Entry 6JLZ (X-ray diffraction, 3.35 A resolution); this record covers chains A and B of the 12 polymer chains in the assembly.

Chain A (and B):
Protein: Translation initiation factor eIF-2B subunit alpha
Source organism: Schizosaccharomyces pombe (strain 972 / ATCC 24843)
Notes: chain B of this document is another copy of the same molecule, construct and numbering; everything in this record applies to it too
Reference sequence: Q9USP0 (EI2BA_SCHPO); residues 1-341 here = UniProt positions 1-341
Chain sequence (341 residues; row label = number of the first residue in the row):
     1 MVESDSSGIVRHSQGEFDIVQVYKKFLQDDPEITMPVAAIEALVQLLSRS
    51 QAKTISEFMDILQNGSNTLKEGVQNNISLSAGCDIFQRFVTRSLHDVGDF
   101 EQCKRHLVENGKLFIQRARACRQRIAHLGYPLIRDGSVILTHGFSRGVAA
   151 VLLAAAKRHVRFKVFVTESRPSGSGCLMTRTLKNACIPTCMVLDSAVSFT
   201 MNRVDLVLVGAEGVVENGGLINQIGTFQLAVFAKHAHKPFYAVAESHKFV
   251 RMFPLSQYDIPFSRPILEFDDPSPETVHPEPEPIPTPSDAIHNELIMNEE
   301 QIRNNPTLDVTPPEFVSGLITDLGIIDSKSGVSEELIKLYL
Unresolved in the structure: 1-13, 279-289 (chain B: 1-14, 278-289)

Chain A / chain B interface:
Contacting residue pairs (125):
  Lys163(A) with Phe269(B)
  Val164(A) with Phe269(B)
  Phe165(A) with Phe269(B), hydrophobic
  Glu168(A) with Arg170(B), salt bridge; Ile296(B); Met297(B)
  Arg170(A) with Glu168(B), salt bridge; Arg170(B); Leu193(B); Ser195(B)
  Pro171(A) with Leu193(B); Ile291(B), hydrophobic; His292(B)
  Ser172(A) with Ala290(B); His292(B)
  Gly173(A) with Leu295(B)
  Cys176(A) with Leu295(B); Ile296(B)
  Lys183(A) with Asp270(B)
  Asn184(A) with Thr276(B); Val277(B)
  Cys186(A) with Pro272(B)
  Pro188(A) with Phe269(B), hydrophobic; Asp270(B)
  Thr189(A) with Phe269(B); Asp270(B), hydrogen bond (backbone-side chain)
  Cys190(A) with Leu267(B), hydrophobic; Glu268(B), hydrogen bond (side chain-backbone); Phe269(B), hydrophobic; Asn304(B), hydrogen bond
  Met191(A) with Met297(B), hydrophobic; Gln301(B), hydrogen bond; Asn305(B), hydrogen bond (backbone-side chain)
  Val192(A) with Asn305(B)
  Leu193(A) with Arg170(B); Pro171(B); Met297(B), hydrophobic; Asn305(B), hydrogen bond (backbone-side chain)
  Asp194(A) with Ser195(B); Gln228(B), hydrogen bond (backbone-side chain)
  Ser195(A) with Arg170(B); Asp194(B); Ile224(B); Gly225(B), hydrogen bond (side chain-backbone); Gln228(B)
  Ala196(A) with Ile224(B), hydrophobic; Gln228(B)
  Val197(A) with Gln228(B)
  Ser198(A) with Phe227(B); Gln228(B), hydrogen bond; Tyr258(B)
  Phe199(A) with Gln257(B); Tyr258(B); Ile260(B), hydrophobic
  Thr200(A) with Leu267(B)
  Asn202(A) with Tyr258(B)
  Arg203(A) with Leu267(B)
  Ile224(A) with Ser195(B); Ala196(B), hydrophobic
  Gly225(A) with Ser195(B), hydrogen bond (backbone-side chain)
  Phe227(A) with Ser198(B); His235(B)
  Gln228(A) with Asp194(B), hydrogen bond (side chain-backbone); Ser195(B); Val197(B); Ser198(B), hydrogen bond; Phe232(B)
  Val231(A) with Val231(B), hydrophobic; Phe232(B), hydrophobic
  Phe232(A) with Gln228(B); Val231(B), hydrophobic; Phe232(B), hydrophobic
  His235(A) with Phe315(B)
  Gln257(A) with His235(B), hydrogen bond
  Tyr258(A) with Ser198(B); Phe199(B); Asn202(B)
  Ile260(A) with Phe199(B), hydrophobic
  Phe262(A) with Phe199(B), hydrophobic
  Ile266(A) with Arg203(B)
  Leu267(A) with Cys190(B), hydrophobic; Arg203(B)
  Glu268(A) with Cys190(B), hydrogen bond (backbone-side chain)
  Phe269(A) with Lys163(B); Val164(B); Phe165(B), hydrophobic; Pro188(B), hydrophobic; Thr189(B); Cys190(B), hydrophobic
  Asp270(A) with Lys183(B), salt bridge; Pro188(B); Thr189(B)
  Pro272(A) with Cys186(B); Ile187(B); Pro188(B)
  Thr276(A) with Asn184(B)
  Val277(A) with Asn184(B)
  Ala290(A) with Ser172(B)
  Ile291(A) with Glu299(B); Ile302(B), hydrophobic
  His292(A) with Pro171(B); Ser172(B)
  Asn293(A) with Arg170(B), hydrogen bond; Ile296(B); Met297(B), hydrogen bond (side chain-backbone); Ile302(B)
  Leu295(A) with Gly173(B); Cys176(B)
  Ile296(A) with Cys176(B), hydrogen bond (backbone-side chain); Asn293(B)
  Met297(A) with Glu168(B); Cys176(B); Met191(B), hydrophobic; Leu193(B), hydrophobic; Asn293(B), hydrogen bond (backbone-side chain)
  Glu299(A) with Ile291(B)
  Gln301(A) with Met191(B)
  Ile302(A) with Asn293(B)
  Arg303(A) with Ile291(B)
  Asn304(A) with Cys190(B), hydrogen bond
  Asn305(A) with Met191(B), hydrogen bond (side chain-backbone); Val192(B); Leu193(B), hydrogen bond (side chain-backbone); Ala196(B)
  Leu308(A) with Phe199(B)
Interface residues without a listed pair, chain A (66 interface residues in all): Ile187, Ser273, Pro274, Pro306, Asp309, Phe315
Interface residues without a listed pair, chain B (67 interface residues in all): Val138, His142, Thr200, Met201, Phe262, Ile266, Asn298, Pro306, Leu308, Asp309

Summary:
66 residues of chain A and 67 residues of chain B are in contact; the contacts include 21 hydrogen bonds and 3
salt bridges. Polar contacts include Glu168(A)-Arg170(B), Asp270(A)-Lys183(B) and Thr189(A)-Asp270(B).
Both chains are Translation initiation factor eIF-2B subunit alpha (Schizosaccharomyces pombe (strain 972 /
ATCC 24843)). Entry 6JLZ (P-eIF2a - eIF2B complex) was determined by X-ray diffraction (same publication as
6K71, 6K72 and 6JLY).
